PDB entry 8E07 | X-ray diffraction, 1.80 A resolution | chains A and B

Chain A:
Molecule: Heparanase 50 kDa subunit
Source organism: Homo sapiens
UniProt: Q9Y251 (HPSE_HUMAN); residue numbers follow UniProt; this construct covers 158-543
Amino-acid sequence (387 residues; each row starts with the number of its first residue):
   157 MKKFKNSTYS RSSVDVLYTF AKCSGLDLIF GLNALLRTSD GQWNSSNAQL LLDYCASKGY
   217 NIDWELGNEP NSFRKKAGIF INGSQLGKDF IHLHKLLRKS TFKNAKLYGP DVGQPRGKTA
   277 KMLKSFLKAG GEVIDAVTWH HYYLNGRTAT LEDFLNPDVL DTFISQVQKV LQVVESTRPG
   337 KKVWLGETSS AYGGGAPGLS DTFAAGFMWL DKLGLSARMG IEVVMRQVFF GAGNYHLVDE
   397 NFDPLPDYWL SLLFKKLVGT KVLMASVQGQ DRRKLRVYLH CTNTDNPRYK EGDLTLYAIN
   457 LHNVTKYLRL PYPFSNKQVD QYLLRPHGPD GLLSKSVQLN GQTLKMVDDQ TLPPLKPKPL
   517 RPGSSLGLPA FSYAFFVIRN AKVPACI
Unresolved in the structure: 157-158
Differences from the reference sequence: initiating methionine (157); engineered mutation Lys-178 (Asn in Q9Y251), Ser-195 (Ala in Q9Y251), Gly-197 (Leu in Q9Y251), Ala-212 (Ser in Q9Y251), Asp-219 (Ser in Q9Y251), Arg-230 (Leu in Q9Y251), Gly-234 (Asp in Q9Y251), Lys-244 (Glu in Q9Y251), His-248 (Gln in Q9Y251), Gly-273 (Arg in Q9Y251), Ala-292 (Ser in Q9Y251), Leu-307 (Lys in Q9Y251), Thr-318 (Ile in Q9Y251), Gln-322 (Ser in Q9Y251), Leu-327 (Phe in Q9Y251), Gly-354 (Leu in Q9Y251), Gln-426 (Ser in Q9Y251), Asp-427 (Lys in Q9Y251), Gln-477 (Lys in Q9Y251), His-483 (Leu in Q9Y251), Asp-486 (His in Q9Y251), Gln-498 (Leu in Q9Y251), Lys-512 (Met in Q9Y251), Pro-513 (Glu in Q9Y251), Ala-530 (Ser in Q9Y251), Pro-540 (Ala in Q9Y251)
Cystine bridges: Cys-437/Cys-542
From the paper describing this entry:
  - binding site for 2,3-di-O-sulfo-beta-D-xylopyranose: Lys-161, Lys-277, Tyr-391
  - conformationally variable residues (loop rearrangement): Lys-159, Phe-160, Lys-161
  - catalytic residues: Glu-225, Glu-343 (citing earlier work)
  - mutagenesis - K159A, F160A, K161A, R272A, K417A, R428A: decreased catalytic activity
  - mutagenesis - K274A: unchanged catalytic activity

Chain B:
Molecule: Heparanase 8 kDa subunit
Source organism: Homo sapiens
UniProt: Q9Y251 (HPSE_HUMAN); numbering as in UniProt (aligned over 36-109)
Amino-acid sequence (92 residues; each row starts with the number of its first residue):
    18 MGSSHHHHHH SQDPNSSSQD VVDLDFFTQE PLHLVSPSFL SVTIDANLAT DPRFLILLGS
    78 PKLRTLARGL SPAYLRFGGT KTDFLIFDPK KE
Unresolved in the structure: 18-35
Differences from the reference sequence: initiating methionine (18); expression tag (19-35)
From the paper describing this entry:
  - binding site for 2,3-di-O-sulfo-beta-D-xylopyranose: Asn-64, Lys-98

Interface between chain A and chain B:
Pairs across the interface - 201 pairs, chain A then chain B:
  Lys-161(A) with Lys-98(B); Phe-101(B)
  Asn-162(A) with Phe-101(B); Ile-103(B)
  Ser-163(A) with Thr-67(B); Phe-101(B), hydrogen bond (backbone-backbone); Leu-102(B); Ile-103(B), hydrogen bond (backbone-backbone)
  Thr-164(A) with Ile-103(B); Asp-105(B); Lys-108(B), hydrogen bond (backbone-side chain)
  Tyr-165(A) with Leu-102(B), hydrophobic; Ile-103(B), hydrogen bond (backbone-backbone); Phe-104(B); Asp-105(B), hydrogen bond (backbone-backbone)
  Ser-166(A) with Phe-104(B); Lys-108(B); Glu-109(B)
  Arg-167(A) with Phe-104(B); Pro-106(B), hydrogen bond (side chain-backbone); Lys-108(B)
  Ser-168(A) with Leu-72(B); Glu-109(B)
  Ser-169(A) with Phe-71(B); Leu-72(B)
  Val-172(A) with Phe-71(B), hydrophobic; Leu-72(B), hydrophobic
  Leu-173(A) with Phe-94(B), hydrophobic
  Phe-176(A) with Leu-75(B); Leu-80(B), hydrophobic; Arg-81(B); Ala-84(B), hydrophobic; Leu-92(B), hydrophobic
  Cys-179(A) with Arg-85(B), hydrogen bond (backbone-side chain)
  Ser-180(A) with Arg-81(B); Ala-84(B); Arg-85(B); Ser-88(B)
  Gly-181(A) with Arg-85(B); Ser-88(B), hydrogen bond (backbone-side chain)
  Leu-182(A) with Ala-90(B)
  Asp-183(A) with Ala-90(B), hydrogen bond (backbone-backbone); Tyr-91(B); Leu-92(B), hydrogen bond (backbone-backbone)
  Leu-184(A) with Leu-92(B)
  Ile-185(A) with Tyr-91(B), hydrophobic; Leu-92(B), hydrogen bond (backbone-backbone); Arg-93(B); Phe-94(B), hydrogen bond (backbone-backbone)
  Phe-186(A) with Phe-94(B), hydrophobic
  Gly-187(A) with Phe-94(B), hydrogen bond (backbone-backbone); Thr-99(B)
  Leu-188(A) with Thr-99(B); Asp-100(B)
  Asn-189(A) with Thr-99(B); Asp-100(B); Phe-101(B); Leu-102(B), hydrogen bond (side chain-backbone)
  Ala-190(A) with Asp-100(B), hydrogen bond (backbone-side chain)
  Leu-191(A) with Asp-100(B)
  Asn-203(A) with Ile-103(B); Phe-104(B), hydrogen bond (side chain-backbone)
  Leu-206(A) with Phe-104(B)
  Leu-207(A) with Phe-104(B)
  Glu-221(A) with Arg-93(B), salt bridge
  Gly-223(A) with Asp-100(B)
  Asn-224(A) with Arg-93(B), hydrogen bond; Gly-96(B), hydrogen bond (side chain-backbone); Thr-97(B); Thr-99(B); Asp-100(B), hydrogen bond (backbone-side chain)
  Phe-229(A) with Asp-100(B)
  Lys-232(A) with Thr-97(B); Phe-101(B)
  Tyr-264(A) with Tyr-91(B)
  Asp-267(A) with Arg-93(B), salt bridge
  Trp-340(A) with Tyr-91(B), hydrophobic
  Gly-342(A) with Thr-60(B); Arg-93(B)
  Glu-343(A) with Arg-93(B), salt bridge; Gly-96(B)
  Trp-365(A) with Leu-57(B), hydrophobic
  Leu-369(A) with Phe-56(B); Leu-57(B), hydrophobic
  Ala-373(A) with His-50(B); Val-52(B), hydrophobic; Phe-56(B)
  Arg-374(A) with Leu-49(B); His-50(B), hydrogen bond (backbone-side chain)
  Met-375(A) with His-50(B)
  Gly-376(A) with His-50(B)
  Ile-377(A) with Val-52(B); Phe-56(B)
  Glu-378(A) with Val-52(B); Ser-53(B), hydrogen bond (backbone-backbone); Phe-56(B)
  Val-379(A) with Ser-53(B); Ser-55(B); Phe-56(B); Ser-58(B)
  Val-380(A) with Phe-56(B), hydrogen bond (backbone-backbone); Leu-57(B); Ser-58(B), hydrogen bond (backbone-backbone)
  Met-381(A) with Ser-58(B); Thr-60(B); Arg-93(B)
  Arg-382(A) with Ser-58(B), hydrogen bond (backbone-backbone); Val-59(B); Thr-60(B), hydrogen bond (backbone-backbone)
  Gln-383(A) with Thr-60(B), hydrogen bond; Asp-62(B), hydrogen bond
  Val-384(A) with Thr-60(B); Asp-62(B)
  Phe-385(A) with Val-59(B), hydrophobic; Thr-60(B), hydrogen bond (backbone-backbone); Leu-80(B), hydrophobic; Leu-83(B); Ala-84(B)
  Phe-386(A) with Leu-65(B), hydrophobic; Leu-80(B), hydrophobic
  Leu-393(A) with Val-59(B), hydrophobic
  Val-394(A) with Leu-80(B), hydrophobic; Leu-83(B), hydrophobic
  Glu-396(A) with Leu-65(B); Arg-70(B), salt bridge
  Asn-397(A) with Lys-79(B)
  Phe-398(A) with Leu-74(B); Ser-77(B); Lys-79(B); Leu-80(B), hydrophobic; Leu-83(B)
  Tyr-404(A) with Leu-83(B), hydrogen bond (side chain-backbone); Gly-86(B)
  Ser-407(A) with Leu-57(B); Leu-87(B)
  Leu-408(A) with Gly-86(B); Leu-87(B)
  Phe-410(A) with Phe-56(B), hydrophobic; Leu-57(B), hydrophobic
  Lys-411(A) with Leu-57(B), hydrogen bond (side chain-backbone); Gly-86(B); Leu-87(B), hydrogen bond (side chain-backbone); Pro-89(B), hydrogen bond (side chain-backbone)
  Thr-416(A) with His-50(B); Leu-51(B); Val-52(B), hydrogen bond (backbone-backbone); Ser-53(B); Pro-54(B)
  Lys-417(A) with His-50(B); Leu-51(B)
  Val-418(A) with Pro-48(B); Leu-49(B), hydrogen bond (backbone-backbone); His-50(B), hydrogen bond (backbone-backbone); Val-52(B), hydrophobic
  Leu-419(A) with Phe-44(B); Pro-48(B), hydrophobic; Leu-49(B)
  Met-420(A) with Phe-43(B); Phe-44(B), hydrogen bond (backbone-backbone); Leu-49(B), hydrophobic
  Ala-421(A) with Asp-42(B); Phe-43(B), hydrophobic
  Ser-422(A) with Leu-41(B); Asp-42(B), hydrogen bond (backbone-backbone)
  Val-423(A) with Val-39(B), hydrophobic; Asp-40(B)
  Gln-424(A) with Asp-40(B), hydrogen bond (backbone-backbone); Asp-42(B), hydrogen bond
  Leu-431(A) with Val-39(B), hydrophobic
  Leu-435(A) with Phe-43(B), hydrophobic; Thr-45(B)
  Leu-452(A) with Leu-41(B), hydrophobic
  Thr-461(A) with Asp-37(B)
  Lys-462(A) with Gln-36(B); Asp-37(B), salt bridge
  Tyr-463(A) with Asp-37(B), hydrogen bond (backbone-backbone); Val-38(B); Val-39(B), hydrogen bond (backbone-backbone)
  Leu-464(A) with Val-39(B)
  Arg-465(A) with Val-38(B); Val-39(B), hydrogen bond (backbone-backbone); Asp-40(B), salt bridge; Leu-41(B), hydrogen bond (backbone-backbone)
  Leu-466(A) with Phe-43(B), hydrophobic
  Pro-467(A) with Leu-41(B); Phe-43(B), hydrophobic
  Phe-470(A) with Phe-43(B), hydrophobic
  Met-502(A) with Thr-82(B); Leu-83(B), hydrophobic
  Asp-505(A) with Pro-78(B); Lys-79(B); Thr-82(B), hydrogen bond (backbone-side chain)
  Gln-506(A) with Thr-82(B)
  Thr-507(A) with Thr-82(B)
  Leu-508(A) with Leu-83(B), hydrophobic; Gly-86(B)
  Ile-534(A) with Phe-43(B), hydrophobic
  Val-539(A) with Thr-45(B)
  Ala-541(A) with Thr-45(B); Gln-46(B); Glu-47(B)
Also at the interface, not in a pair above, chain A (105 interface residues in all): Val-170, Ala-177, Lys-178, Leu-192, Tyr-210, Asp-219, His-296, Ser-372, Pro-400, Gly-415, Val-433, Leu-450, Val-460
Also at the interface, not in a pair above, chain B (67 interface residues in all): Ile-61, Asp-68, Lys-107

Overview:
The interface between chain A and chain B involves 105 residues on one side and 67 on the other; the contacts
include 44 hydrogen bonds and 6 salt bridges. Polar pairs include Glu-221(A)/Arg-93(B), Asp-267(A)/Arg-93(B)
and Glu-343(A)/Arg-93(B). The paper reports catalytic residues Glu-225(A) and Glu-343(A); K159A, F160A and
K161A of chain A, among others, reduce catalytic activity; 7 substitutions were tested in all.
Here chain A is Heparanase 50 kDa subunit and chain B is Heparanase 8 kDa subunit, both from Homo sapiens.
Entry 8E07 (Crystal structure of HPSE P6 in complex with triose pentosan inhibitor) was determined by X-ray
diffraction (same publication as 8E08).
